Entry 6RE2 (electron microscopy, 3.20 A resolution); this record covers chains 2 and 4 of the 31 polymer chains in the assembly.

[Chain 2]
Molecule: ASA-2: Polytomella F-ATP synthase associated subunit 2
Organism: Polytomella sp. Pringsheim 198.80
Notes: engineered mutation(s): P165F, N167S
Amino-acid sequence (441 residues; numbered 5 to 445; the number before each row is that of its first residue):
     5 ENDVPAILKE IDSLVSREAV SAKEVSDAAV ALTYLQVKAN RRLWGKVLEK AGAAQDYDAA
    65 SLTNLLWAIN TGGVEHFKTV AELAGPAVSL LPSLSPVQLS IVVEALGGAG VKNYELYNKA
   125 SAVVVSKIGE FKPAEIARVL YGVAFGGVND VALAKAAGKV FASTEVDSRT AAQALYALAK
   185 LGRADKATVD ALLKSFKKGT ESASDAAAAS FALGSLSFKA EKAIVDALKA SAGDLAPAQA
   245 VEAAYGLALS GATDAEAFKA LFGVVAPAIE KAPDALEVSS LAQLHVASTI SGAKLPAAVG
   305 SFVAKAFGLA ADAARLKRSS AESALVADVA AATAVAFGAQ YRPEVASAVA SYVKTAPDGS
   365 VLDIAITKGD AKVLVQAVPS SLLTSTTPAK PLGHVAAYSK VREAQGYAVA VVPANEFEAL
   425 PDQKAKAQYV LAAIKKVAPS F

[Chain 4]
Molecule: Mitochondrial ATP synthase associated protein ASA4
Organism: Polytomella sp. Pringsheim 198.80
UniProt: D7NIZ2 (D7NIZ2_9CHLO); numbering as in UniProt (aligned over 1-294)
Amino-acid sequence (294 residues; row label = number of the first residue in the row):
     1 ATEPAVSKKE VLYFLSSKDA ESSTAVKSYL KSLYAGAQVE ATETDASELI AQLEKKYLSA
    61 QVVEPGVHNI ALPLGESGSA PVKRYAAELF NLGAQAGFEC PFIEVSKKFG QETATSETVK
   121 DVLNKTKSYV SADYNAALNE VLSSVEAEIN GPVLFDGKTE GFKKFAAKAK AVAVSRGLPA
   181 DTILAYCAGS ANEDAADKVS KEFFTWFESA YTADAAAEVK AIEAEAASIL DRHLAKPVAQ
   241 IRKEQASAYA SLLKRAETAK GAKWAEKYLE DVKAVQWFDA SVAEAPASGP KVAA
Not modelled in the structure: 1-4

[Interface between chain 2 and chain 4]
Pairs across the interface (69):
  Phe-81(2) with Glu-88(4)
  Lys-82(2) with Ala-71(4); Arg-84(4)
  Ala-85(2) with Arg-84(4)
  Glu-86(2) with Pro-81(4); Arg-84(4), salt bridge
  Gly-89(2) with Ala-80(4)
  Lys-116(2) with Ala-87(4); Phe-90(4); Glu-208(4); Tyr-211(4), hydrogen bond (backbone-side chain)
  Asn-117(2) with Lys-83(4); Glu-208(4)
  Tyr-118(2) with Phe-204(4), hydrophobic; Glu-208(4), hydrogen bond (backbone-side chain)
  Glu-119(2) with Lys-83(4), salt bridge; Glu-208(4), hydrogen bond (backbone-side chain)
  Asn-122(2) with Lys-201(4); Thr-205(4)
  Asn-153(2) with Asp-197(4)
  Asp-154(2) with Asp-197(4); Lys-201(4)
  Val-155(2) with Asp-197(4), hydrogen bond (backbone-side chain)
  Ala-156(2) with Asp-197(4)
  Lys-159(2) with Glu-193(4), salt bridge; Asp-194(4)
  Arg-187(2) with Glu-193(4), salt bridge
  Glu-274(2) with Tyr-34(4)
  Pro-277(2) with Tyr-34(4), hydrophobic
  Asp-278(2) with Lys-27(4), hydrogen bond (backbone-side chain); Lys-31(4)
  Glu-281(2) with Leu-15(4); Lys-18(4), salt bridge
  Val-282(2) with Leu-15(4), hydrophobic
  Leu-285(2) with Leu-30(4), hydrophobic
  Ala-302(2) with Tyr-34(4)
  Val-303(2) with Tyr-34(4), hydrophobic
  Phe-306(2) with Leu-30(4); Tyr-34(4), hydrophobic
  Lys-309(2) with Leu-33(4), hydrogen bond (side chain-backbone); Ala-37(4), hydrogen bond (side chain-backbone)
  Leu-313(2) with Lys-8(4); Leu-12(4); Leu-15(4); Tyr-29(4), hydrophobic; Leu-33(4), hydrophobic; Val-39(4), hydrophobic
  Asp-316(2) with Lys-8(4), salt bridge; Leu-12(4); Thr-42(4)
  Ala-317(2) with Leu-12(4); Leu-15(4), hydrophobic
  Leu-320(2) with Lys-9(4); Leu-12(4), hydrophobic; Tyr-13(4), hydrophobic
  Lys-321(2) with Leu-12(4); Tyr-13(4), hydrogen bond (side chain-backbone); Ser-16(4), hydrogen bond; Gln-95(4), hydrogen bond (side chain-backbone)
  Ser-323(2) with Glu-99(4)
  Ser-324(2) with Glu-99(4); Lys-107(4)
  Val-357(2) with Thr-44(4)
  Asp-362(2) with Val-39(4)
  Gly-363(2) with Ala-41(4); Thr-42(4), hydrogen bond (backbone-backbone)
  Val-365(2) with Thr-42(4); Thr-44(4)
  Thr-390(2) with Glu-193(4)
Other interface residues (no listed pair), chain 2 (45 interface residues in all): Arg-46, Ala-88, Ile-273, Ala-314, Arg-322, Thr-359, Ser-389
Other interface residues (no listed pair), chain 4 (42 interface residues in all): Gln-38, Glu-40, Asn-91, Gly-97, Ser-288

[In short]
45 residues of chain 2 face 42 of chain 4 across their interface; the contacts include 11 hydrogen bonds and 6
salt bridges. Polar contacts include Glu-86(2)/Arg-84(4), Glu-119(2)/Lys-83(4) and Lys-159(2)/Glu-193(4).
Here chain 2 is ASA-2: Polytomella F-ATP synthase associated subunit 2 and chain 4 is Mitochondrial ATP
synthase associated protein ASA4, both from Polytomella sp. Pringsheim 198.80. Entry 6RE2 (Cryo-EM structure
of Polytomella F-ATP synthase, Rotary substate 2B, composite map) was determined by electron microscopy (same
publication as 6RD4, 6RD5, 6RD6, 6RD7, 6RD8, 6RD9 and 46 further entries).
